PDB entry 9GTS | electron microscopy, 3.40 A resolution | chains 0A and 0B of the 18 polymer chains in the assembly

== Chain 0A (and 0B) ==
Molecule: Pvc16 N-terminal domain-containing protein
From: Streptomyces coelicolor A3(2)
Notes: chain 0B of this document is another copy of the same molecule, construct and numbering; everything in this record applies to it too
UniProt: Q8CJU2 (Q8CJU2_STRCO); residue numbers follow UniProt; this construct covers 1-225
Amino-acid sequence (225 residues; row label = number of the first residue in the row):
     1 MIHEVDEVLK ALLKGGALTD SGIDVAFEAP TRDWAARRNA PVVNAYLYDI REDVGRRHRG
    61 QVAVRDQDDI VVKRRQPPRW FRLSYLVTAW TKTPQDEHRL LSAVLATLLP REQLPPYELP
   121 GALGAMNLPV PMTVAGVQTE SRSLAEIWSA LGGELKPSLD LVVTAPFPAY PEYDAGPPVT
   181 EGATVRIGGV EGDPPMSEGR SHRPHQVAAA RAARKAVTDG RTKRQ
Not modelled in the structure: 138-142, 216-225

== Interface between chain 0A and chain 0B ==
Pairs across the interface (36):
  Met1(0A) - Ser102(0B)  hydrogen bond (backbone-side chain)
  Ile2(0A) - His98(0B)
  Ile2(0A) - Leu101(0B)  hydrophobic
  Ile2(0A) - Ser102(0B)
  His3(0A) - Arg99(0B)
  His3(0A) - Ser102(0B)
  Asp6(0A) - His98(0B)  salt bridge
  Glu28(0A) - Pro94(0B)
  Tyr46(0A) - Leu155(0B)  hydrogen bond (side chain-backbone)
  Tyr46(0A) - Lys156(0B)
  Tyr46(0A) - Pro157(0B)
  Leu47(0A) - His98(0B)
  Leu47(0A) - Pro157(0B)
  Tyr48(0A) - Leu155(0B)  hydrophobic
  Tyr48(0A) - Lys156(0B)
  Tyr48(0A) - Pro157(0B)
  Arg51(0A) - Val137(0B)
  Glu52(0A) - Val134(0B)
  Glu52(0A) - Gly136(0B)
  Arg57(0A) - Glu112(0B)  salt bridge
  Arg59(0A) - Glu112(0B)  salt bridge
  Arg79(0A) - Leu109(0B)
  Phe81(0A) - Leu105(0B)  hydrophobic
  Phe81(0A) - Leu109(0B)  hydrophobic
  Phe81(0A) - Ala135(0B)  hydrophobic
  Glu146(0A) - Ala145(0B)
  Glu146(0A) - Glu146(0B)
  Ile147(0A) - Ala145(0B)  hydrophobic
  Ile147(0A) - Leu155(0B)  hydrophobic
  Ala150(0A) - Ala145(0B)
  Ala150(0A) - Glu154(0B)
  Ala150(0A) - Leu155(0B)  hydrogen bond (backbone-backbone)
  Leu151(0A) - Glu154(0B)
  Leu151(0A) - Leu155(0B)
  Phe167(0A) - Leu105(0B)  hydrophobic
  Phe167(0A) - Leu109(0B)  hydrophobic
Interface residues without a listed pair, chain 0A (25 interface residues in all): Phe27, Thr31, Ile50, Gly152, Pro168, Ala169
Interface residues without a listed pair, chain 0B (22 interface residues in all): Gln95, Gly153, Ser158, Leu159

== In short ==
25 residues of chain 0A face 22 of chain 0B across their interface; the contacts include 3 hydrogen bonds and
3 salt bridges. Among the polar pairs are Asp6(0A)-His98(0B), Arg57(0A)-Glu112(0B) and Arg59(0A)-Glu112(0B).
Chain 0A and chain 0B are both Pvc16 N-terminal domain-containing protein (Streptomyces coelicolor A3(2)); the
structure, Cryo-EM structure of a contractile injection system in Streptomyces coelicolor, the cap portion in
extended state, was determined by electron microscopy, deposited together with 9GTP and 9GTR.
